PDB entry 3A72 | X-ray diffraction, 1.04 A resolution | chain A

[Chain A]
Name: Exo-arabinanase
From: Penicillium chrysogenum
Notes: EC 3.2.1.55
UniProt: Q7ZA77 (Q7ZA77_PENCH); residues 24-378 here = UniProt positions 24-378
Amino-acid sequence (355 residues; each row starts with the number of its first residue):
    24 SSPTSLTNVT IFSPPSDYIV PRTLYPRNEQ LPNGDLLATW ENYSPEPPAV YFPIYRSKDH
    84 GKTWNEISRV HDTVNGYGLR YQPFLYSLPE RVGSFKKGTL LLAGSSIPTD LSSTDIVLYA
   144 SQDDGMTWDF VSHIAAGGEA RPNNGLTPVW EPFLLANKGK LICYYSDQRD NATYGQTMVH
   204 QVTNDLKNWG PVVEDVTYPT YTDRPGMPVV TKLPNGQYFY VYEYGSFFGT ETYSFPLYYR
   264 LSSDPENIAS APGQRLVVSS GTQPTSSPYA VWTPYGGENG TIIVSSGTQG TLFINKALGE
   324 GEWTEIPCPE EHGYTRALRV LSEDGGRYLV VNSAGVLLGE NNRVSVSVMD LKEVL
Disordered / not traced: 24-25
Small-molecule neighbours: alpha-L-arabinofuranose (AHR): Leu47, Tyr48, Glu64, Tyr66, Tyr104, Gln105, Ala163, Pro165, Trp173, Glu174, Ser189, Gln191, Gln199, Arg227, Gly229, Met230, Glu246, Tyr337, Leu360

[Summary]
Chain A binds alpha-L-arabinofuranose.
Chain A is Exo-arabinanase (Penicillium chrysogenum); the structure, High resolution structure of Penicillium
chrysogenum alpha-L-arabinanase complexed with arabinobiose, was determined by X-ray diffraction (same
publication as 3A71).
